1TV3 - chain A; structure by X-ray diffraction, 2.20 A resolution.

Chain A:
Protein: Monomethylamine methyltransferase mtmB1
From: Methanosarcina barkeri
Notes: EC 2.1.1.-
Reference sequence: O30642 (MTMB1_METBA); residues 2-458 here correspond to UniProt positions 1-457 (UniProt number = residue number - 1)
Chain sequence (458 residues; each row starts with the number of its first residue):
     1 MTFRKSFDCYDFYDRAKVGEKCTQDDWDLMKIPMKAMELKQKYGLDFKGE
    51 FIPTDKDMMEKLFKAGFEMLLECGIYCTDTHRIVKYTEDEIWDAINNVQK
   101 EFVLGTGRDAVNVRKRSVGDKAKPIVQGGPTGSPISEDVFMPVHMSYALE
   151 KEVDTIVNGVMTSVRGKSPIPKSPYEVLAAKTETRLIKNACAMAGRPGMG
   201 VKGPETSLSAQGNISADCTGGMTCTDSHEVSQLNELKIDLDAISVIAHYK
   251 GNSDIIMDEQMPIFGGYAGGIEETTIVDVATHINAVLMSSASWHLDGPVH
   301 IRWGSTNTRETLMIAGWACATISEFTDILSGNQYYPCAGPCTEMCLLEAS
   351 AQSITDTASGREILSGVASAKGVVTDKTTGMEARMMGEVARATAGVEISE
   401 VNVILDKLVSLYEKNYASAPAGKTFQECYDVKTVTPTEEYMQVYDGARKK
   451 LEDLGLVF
Disordered / not traced: 1
Disulfides: Cys341-Cys428
Covalent attachments: compound BG4 linked to Lys202
Construct notes: initiating methionine (1)
Small-molecule neighbours: BG4 (5-(hydroxy-methyl-amino)-3-methyl-pyrrolidine-2-carboxylic acid): Thr131, Gly132, Val157, Glu205, Glu229, Ser231, Met257, Glu259, Leu295, Gln333, Tyr335, Ser365
From the paper describing this entry:
  - contacts within the chain: Cys341-Cys428

In short:
Covalently linked compound BG4: at Lys202. The paper reports contacts within the chain involving Cys341 and
Cys428.
Chain A is Monomethylamine methyltransferase mtmB1 (Methanosarcina barkeri); the structure, Crystal structure
of the N-methyl-hydroxylamine MtmB complex, was determined by X-ray diffraction (same publication as 1TV2 and
1TV4).
